7KKZ - chains L and H; structure by X-ray diffraction, 1.50 A resolution.

Chain L:
Molecule: Light chain of Fab fragment of mouse monoclonal antibody M4H2K1
Source organism: Mus musculus
Notes: antibody fragment or engineered binder
Amino-acid sequence (218 residues; each row starts with the number of its first residue; a row labelled like 27A-27D holds insertion residues (27A, then the next letters in order)):
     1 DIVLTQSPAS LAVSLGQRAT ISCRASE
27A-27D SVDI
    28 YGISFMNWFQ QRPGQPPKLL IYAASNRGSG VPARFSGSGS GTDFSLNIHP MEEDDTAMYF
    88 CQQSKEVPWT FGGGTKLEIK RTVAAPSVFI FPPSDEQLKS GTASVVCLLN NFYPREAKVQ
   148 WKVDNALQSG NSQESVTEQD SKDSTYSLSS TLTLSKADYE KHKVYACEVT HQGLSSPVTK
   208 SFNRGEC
Cystine bridges: Cys-23/Cys-88, Cys-134/Cys-194

Chain H:
Molecule: Heavy chain of Fab fragment of mouse monoclonal antibody M4H2K1
Source organism: Mus musculus
Notes: antibody fragment or engineered binder
Amino-acid sequence (226 residues; row label = number of the first residue in the row; a row labelled like 52A-52C holds insertion residues (52A, then the next letters in order)):
     1 EVKLEESGGG LVQPGGSMKL SCVASGITFS NSWMSWVRQS PEKGLEWVAE IR
52A-52C LKA
    53 QNYATHYAAS VKGRFTISRD DSKSSVYLQM
82A-82C NNL
    83 RPEDTGIYYC TTPLGGYF
100A-100B DM
   101 DYWGQGTSLT VSSASTKGPS VFPLAPSSKS TSGGTAALGC LVKDYFPEPV TVSWNSGALT
   161 SGVHTFPAVL QSSGLYSLSS VVTVPSSSLG TQTYICNVNH KPSNTKVDKR VEPKSCDK
Disordered / not traced: 215-218
Cystine bridges: Cys-22/Cys-92, Cys-140/Cys-196
Residues lining bound ligands: N-cyclohexyltaurine (NHE; 2-[N-cyclohexylamino]ethane sulfonic acid): Trp-47, Thr-57, His-58, Tyr-59, Lys-64

Interface between chain L and chain H:
Residue-residue contacts - 70 pairs, chain L then chain H:
  Phe-32(L) / Gly-98(H)
  Phe-32(L) / Tyr-99(H)
  Asn-34(L) / Phe-100(H)
  Phe-36(L) / Asp-101(H)
  Phe-36(L) / Trp-103(H)
  Gln-38(L) / Gln-39(H)  hydrogen bond
  Gln-38(L) / Tyr-91(H)  hydrogen bond
  Gln-42(L) / Tyr-91(H)
  Pro-43(L) / Tyr-91(H)  hydrophobic
  Pro-43(L) / Trp-103(H)  hydrophobic
  Pro-43(L) / Gly-104(H)
  Pro-43(L) / Gln-105(H)
  Pro-44(L) / Leu-45(H)  hydrophobic
  Pro-44(L) / Trp-103(H)
  Leu-46(L) / Asp-101(H)
  Tyr-49(L) / Tyr-99(H)
  Tyr-49(L) / Phe-100(H)
  Tyr-49(L) / Asp-100A(H)
  Ala-50(L) / Tyr-99(H)  hydrophobic
  Phe-87(L) / Lys-43(H)
  Phe-87(L) / Leu-45(H)  hydrophobic
  Gln-89(L) / Leu-96(H)  hydrogen bond (side chain-backbone)
  Ser-91(L) / Leu-96(H)
  Ser-91(L) / Gly-97(H)
  Ser-91(L) / Gly-98(H)  hydrogen bond (backbone-backbone)
  Val-94(L) / Trp-47(H)  hydrophobic
  Val-94(L) / Arg-52(H)
  Val-94(L) / His-58(H)
  Pro-95(L) / Trp-47(H)  hydrophobic
  Trp-96(L) / Trp-33(H)  hydrophobic
  Trp-96(L) / Trp-47(H)
  Trp-96(L) / Glu-50(H)  hydrogen bond
  Trp-96(L) / Arg-52(H)
  Trp-96(L) / Leu-96(H)
  Trp-96(L) / Gly-97(H)
  Trp-96(L) / Gly-98(H)
  Phe-98(L) / Leu-45(H)
  Phe-98(L) / Trp-47(H)
  Phe-116(L) / Ala-137(H)  hydrophobic
  Phe-118(L) / Leu-124(H)  hydrophobic
  Phe-118(L) / Ala-125(H)
  Phe-118(L) / Ala-137(H)
  Ser-121(L) / Phe-122(H)
  Ser-121(L) / Pro-123(H)
  Asp-122(L) / Lys-214(H)  salt bridge
  Glu-123(L) / Phe-122(H)
  Glu-123(L) / Lys-209(H)  salt bridge
  Gln-124(L) / Phe-122(H)
  Gln-124(L) / Lys-143(H)
  Ser-131(L) / Leu-141(H)
  Ser-131(L) / Lys-143(H)
  Val-133(L) / Leu-124(H)  hydrophobic
  Leu-135(L) / Ala-137(H)  hydrophobic
  Leu-135(L) / Phe-166(H)  hydrophobic
  Asn-137(L) / His-164(H)  hydrogen bond
  Asn-137(L) / Thr-183(H)
  Asn-138(L) / His-164(H)  hydrogen bond
  Gln-160(L) / Val-169(H)
  Gln-160(L) / Leu-170(H)
  Gln-160(L) / Gln-171(H)
  Ser-162(L) / Phe-166(H)
  Ser-162(L) / Pro-167(H)  hydrogen bond (side chain-backbone)
  Val-163(L) / Pro-167(H)
  Thr-164(L) / Phe-166(H)
  Ser-174(L) / His-164(H)  hydrogen bond
  Ser-174(L) / Phe-166(H)
  Leu-175(L) / Phe-166(H)
  Ser-176(L) / Phe-166(H)
  Ser-208(L) / Lys-129(H)  hydrogen bond (backbone-side chain)
  Cys-214(L) / Ser-128(H)  hydrogen bond (backbone-side chain)
Interface residues without a listed pair, chain L (42 interface residues in all): Ile-30, Gly-41, Gly-55, Ser-56, Thr-129
Interface residues without a listed pair, chain H (49 interface residues in all): Ser-35, Val-37, Gly-44, Glu-46, Met-100B, Val-121, Thr-131, Thr-135, Ala-136, Leu-138, Ser-179, Val-181

Summary:
Chain L and chain H form an interface of 42 and 49 residues respectively; the contacts include 11 hydrogen
bonds and 2 salt bridges. Among the polar pairs are Asp-122(L)/Lys-214(H), Glu-123(L)/Lys-209(H) and
Gln-38(L)/Gln-39(H). Ligands of chain H: N-cyclohexyltaurine.
Here chain L is Light chain of Fab fragment of mouse monoclonal antibody M4H2K1 and chain H is Heavy chain of
Fab fragment of mouse monoclonal antibody M4H2K1, both from Mus musculus. Entry 7KKZ (Crystal structure of
mouse anti-HIV potent neutralizing antibody M4H2K1) was determined by X-ray diffraction (same publication as
7KMD).
